8OIV - chains A and D; structure by X-ray diffraction, 2.12 A resolution.

Chain A:
Name: Cap-specific mRNA (nucleoside-2'-O-)-methyltransferase
From: Monkeypox virus
Notes: EC 2.1.1.57
Reference sequence: A0A0F6N8X1 (A0A0F6N8X1_MONPV); residue numbers follow UniProt; this construct covers 1-307
Chain sequence (307 residues; numbered 1 to 307; the number before each row is that of its first residue):
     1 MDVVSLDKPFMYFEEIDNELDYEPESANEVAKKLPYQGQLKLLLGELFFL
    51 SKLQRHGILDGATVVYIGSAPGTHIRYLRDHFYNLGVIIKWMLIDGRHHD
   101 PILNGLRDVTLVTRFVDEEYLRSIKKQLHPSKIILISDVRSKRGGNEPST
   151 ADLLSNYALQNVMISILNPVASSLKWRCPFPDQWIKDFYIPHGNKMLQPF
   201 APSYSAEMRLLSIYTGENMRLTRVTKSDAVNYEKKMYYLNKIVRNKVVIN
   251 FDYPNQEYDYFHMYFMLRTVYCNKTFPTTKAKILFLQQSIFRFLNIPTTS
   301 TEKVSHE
Disordered / not traced: 216-219, 298-307
Residues lining bound ligands: S-adenosylhomocysteine (SAH): Gln-39, Leu-42, Tyr-66, Ile-67, Gly-68, Ser-69, Ala-70, Pro-71, Gly-72, His-74, Ile-94, Asp-95, Gly-96, Arg-97, Arg-114, Phe-115, Val-116, Asp-138, Val-139, Arg-140, Ser-141, Leu-159
Reported in the primary citation:
  - binding site for mrna cap analog N7-methyl gpppg: Tyr-22, Arg-140, Lys-142, Arg-177, Asp-182, Ser-205, Ala-206, Glu-207, Glu-233
  - binding site for mGpppGAAAAA (chain D): Lys-32, Tyr-36, Gly-38
  - specificity-determining residues: Lys-142
  - catalytic residues: Lys-41, Asp-138, Lys-175, Glu-207

Chain D:
Molecule: mGpppGAAAAA
Sequence (6 nucleotides; numbered 1 to 6; the number before each row is that of its first residue):
     1 XAAAAA
Disordered / not traced: 5-6
Modified positions: GTG (7-methyl-guanosine-5'-triphosphate-5'-guanosine) at position 1

How chain A and chain D interact:
Pairs across the interface - 28 pairs, chain A then chain D:
  Tyr-22(A) / GTG_1(D)
  Ala-27(A) / GTG_1(D)
  Lys-32(A) / A2(D)  salt bridge to the phosphate
  Lys-32(A) / A3(D)  salt bridge to the phosphate
  Tyr-36(A) / A3(D)  phosphate contact
  Tyr-36(A) / A4(D)  hydrogen bond to the phosphate
  Gln-37(A) / A3(D)  phosphate contact
  Gly-38(A) / A2(D)  phosphate contact
  Gly-38(A) / A3(D)  hydrogen bond to the phosphate
  Gln-39(A) / A2(D)  hydrogen bond to the phosphate
  Gln-39(A) / A3(D)  hydrogen bond to the phosphate
  Lys-41(A) / GTG_1(D)
  Lys-41(A) / A2(D)  salt bridge to the phosphate
  Pro-71(A) / A2(D)  sugar contact
  Arg-97(A) / GTG_1(D)
  Asp-138(A) / GTG_1(D)
  Arg-140(A) / GTG_1(D)
  Lys-142(A) / GTG_1(D)
  Pro-148(A) / GTG_1(D)
  Lys-175(A) / GTG_1(D)
  Arg-177(A) / GTG_1(D)
  Phe-180(A) / GTG_1(D)
  Asp-182(A) / GTG_1(D)
  Pro-202(A) / A2(D)  phosphate contact
  Tyr-204(A) / GTG_1(D)
  Ser-205(A) / GTG_1(D)
  Glu-207(A) / GTG_1(D)
  Glu-233(A) / GTG_1(D)
Other interface residues (no listed pair), chain A (25 interface residues in all): Leu-42, Glu-147

Summary:
The interface between chain A and chain D involves 25 residues on one side and 4 on the other, with 4 hydrogen
bonds and 3 salt bridges. Polar contacts include Tyr-36(A)/A4(D), Gly-38(A)/A3(D) and Gln-39(A)/A2(D). The
paper reports catalytic residues Lys-41(A), Asp-138(A) and Lys-175(A) among others; a binding site for mrna
cap analog N7-methyl gpppg at Tyr-22(A), Arg-140(A) and Lys-142(A) among others.
Chain A is Cap-specific mRNA (nucleoside-2'-O-)-methyltransferase (Monkeypox virus) and chain D is
mGpppGAAAAA; the structure, Monkeypox virus VP39 in complex with SAH and cap0, was determined by X-ray
diffraction.
